Entry 2GVV (X-ray diffraction, 1.73 A resolution); this record covers chain A.

== Chain A ==
Name: Phosphotriesterase
From: Loligo vulgaris
Notes: EC 3.1.8.2
UniProtKB: Q7SIG4 (DFPA_LOLVU); residues 1-314 here = UniProt positions 1-314
Chain sequence (314 residues; row label = number of the first residue in the row):
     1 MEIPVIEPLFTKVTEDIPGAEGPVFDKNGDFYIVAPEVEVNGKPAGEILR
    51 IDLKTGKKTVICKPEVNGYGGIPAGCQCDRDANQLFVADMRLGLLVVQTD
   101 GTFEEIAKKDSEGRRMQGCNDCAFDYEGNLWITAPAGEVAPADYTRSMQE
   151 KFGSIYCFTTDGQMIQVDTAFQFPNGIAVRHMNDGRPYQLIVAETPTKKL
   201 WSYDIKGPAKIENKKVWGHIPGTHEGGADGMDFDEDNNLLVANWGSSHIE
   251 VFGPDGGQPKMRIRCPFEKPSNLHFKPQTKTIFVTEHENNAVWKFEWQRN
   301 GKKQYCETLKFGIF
Disordered / not traced: 1-2, 312-314
Swiss-Prot annotation at these positions:
  - active site: His287 (Proton acceptor)
  - binding site (Ca(2+)): Glu21, Asn120, Asn175, Asp229, Asp232, Leu273, His274
  - mutagenesis: Glu21 (E21Q: 100% decrease in activity. Loss of calcium 1 binding), Glu37 (E37Q: 50% decrease in activity), Gln77 (Q77F: 100% decrease in activity; Q77W: No effect on activity; Q77Y: 6% increase in activity), Asn120 (N120D: 96% decrease in activity. 100% decrease in activity; when associated with N-229), Asp121 (D121F: 100% decrease in activity), Tyr144 (Y144S: 8% increase in activity), Arg146 (R146S: 45% decrease in activity), Met148 (M148A: 26% decrease in activity), Phe173 (F173A: 84% decrease in activity; F173L: 28% decrease in activity; F173S: 68% decrease in activity; F173V: 46% decrease in activity; F173W: 19% decrease in activity; F173Y: 53% decrease in activity), Asn175 (N175D: 98% decrease in activity), His181 (H181N: 20% decrease in activity), Thr195 (T195A: 60% decrease in activity; T195L: 11% decrease in activity; T195V: 3% decrease in activity), 13 further mutagenesis entries in UniProt
Ion coordination: Ca2+ site 1: Glu21, Asn120, Asn175, Asp229 (together with dicyclopentyl phosphoramidate); Ca2+ site 2: Asp232, Leu273, His274
Residues lining bound ligands: dicyclopentyl phosphoramidate (DI9): Glu21, Pro36, Glu37, Ile72, Ala74, Met90, Asn120, Phe173, Asn175, Thr195, Asp229, Trp244, Ser271, His287

== In short ==
Bound to chain A: dicyclopentyl phosphoramidate. Glu21, Asn120, Asn175 and Asp229 form the Ca2+ site 1.
Asp232, Leu273 and His274 coordinate Ca2+ site 2. From UniProt: active-site residue His287, 7 Ca2+-binding
residues and 25 mutagenesis sites.
Chain A is Phosphotriesterase (Loligo vulgaris); the structure, Structure of diisopropyl fluorophosphatase
(DFPase) in complex with dicyclopentylphosphoroamidate (DcPPA), was determined by X-ray diffraction (same
publication as 2GVU, 2GVW and 2GVX).
